7M55 - chains H and L of the 3 polymer chains in the assembly; structure by X-ray diffraction, 1.40 A resolution.

[Chain H]
Protein: B6 antigen binding fragment (Fab) heavy chain
From: Mus musculus
Notes: antibody fragment or engineered binder
Chain sequence (220 residues; each row starts with the number of its first residue):
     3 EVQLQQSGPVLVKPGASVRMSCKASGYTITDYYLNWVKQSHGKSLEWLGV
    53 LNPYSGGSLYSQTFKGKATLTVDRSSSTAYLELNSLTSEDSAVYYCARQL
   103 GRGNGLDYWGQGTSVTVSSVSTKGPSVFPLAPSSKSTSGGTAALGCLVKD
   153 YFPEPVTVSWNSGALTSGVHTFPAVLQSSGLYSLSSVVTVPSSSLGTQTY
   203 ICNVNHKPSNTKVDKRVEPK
Cystine bridges: Cys-24/Cys-98, Cys-148/Cys-204

[Chain L]
Protein: B6 antigen binding fragment (Fab) light chain
From: Mus musculus
Notes: antibody fragment or engineered binder
Chain sequence (219 residues; each row starts with the number of its first residue):
     3 NIMMTQSPSSLAVSAGEKVTMSCKSSQSVLHSSDQKNYLAWYQQKPGQSP
    53 KLLIYWASTRESGVPDRFTGSGSGTDFTLTISSVQAEDLAVYFCHQYLSS
   103 YTFGGGTKLEIKRTVAAPSVFIFPPSDEQLKSGTASVVCLLNNFYPREAK
   153 VQWKVDNALQSGNSQESVTEQDSKDSTYSLSSTLTLSKADYEKHKVYACE
   203 VTHQGLSSPVTKSFNRGEC
Disordered / not traced: 221
Cystine bridges: Cys-25/Cys-96, Cys-141/Cys-201

[Interface between chain H and chain L]
Pairs across the interface (82; chain H residue first):
  Asn-37(H) / Tyr-103(L)
  Gln-41(H) / Gln-46(L)  hydrogen bond
  Gln-41(H) / Phe-95(L)
  Gly-44(H) / Phe-95(L)
  Lys-45(H) / Ser-11(L)  hydrogen bond (side chain-backbone)
  Lys-45(H) / Phe-95(L)
  Lys-45(H) / Gly-107(L)
  Lys-45(H) / Gly-108(L)  hydrogen bond (side chain-backbone)
  Lys-45(H) / Lys-110(L)
  Leu-47(H) / Phe-95(L)  hydrophobic
  Leu-47(H) / Phe-105(L)  hydrophobic
  Trp-49(H) / Ser-102(L)
  Trp-49(H) / Tyr-103(L)
  Ser-63(H) / Ser-102(L)
  Tyr-97(H) / Gln-46(L)  hydrogen bond
  Tyr-97(H) / Gln-50(L)
  Tyr-97(H) / Ser-51(L)
  Tyr-97(H) / Pro-52(L)
  Gln-101(H) / Tyr-103(L)  hydrogen bond
  Arg-104(H) / His-33(L)
  Arg-104(H) / Tyr-40(L)
  Arg-104(H) / Tyr-99(L)  hydrogen bond (side chain-backbone)
  Arg-104(H) / Leu-100(L)  hydrogen bond (side chain-backbone)
  Gly-105(H) / Tyr-40(L)
  Gly-105(H) / Trp-58(L)  hydrogen bond (backbone-side chain)
  Gly-105(H) / Tyr-99(L)  hydrogen bond (backbone-side chain)
  Asn-106(H) / Tyr-99(L)
  Gly-107(H) / Tyr-44(L)
  Gly-107(H) / Leu-54(L)
  Gly-107(H) / Tyr-57(L)
  Leu-108(H) / Tyr-44(L)  hydrogen bond (backbone-side chain)
  Leu-108(H) / Leu-54(L)
  Asp-109(H) / Leu-54(L)
  Asp-109(H) / Glu-63(L)
  Trp-111(H) / Tyr-44(L)
  Trp-111(H) / Ser-51(L)  hydrogen bond (backbone-side chain)
  Trp-111(H) / Pro-52(L)
  Gly-112(H) / Ser-51(L)  hydrogen bond (backbone-side chain)
  Gln-113(H) / Ser-51(L)
  Val-129(H) / Glu-130(L)
  Phe-130(H) / Ser-128(L)
  Phe-130(H) / Gln-131(L)
  Pro-131(H) / Ser-128(L)
  Leu-132(H) / Phe-125(L)
  Leu-132(H) / Val-140(L)  hydrophobic
  Ala-133(H) / Phe-125(L)
  Lys-137(H) / Phe-123(L)
  Lys-137(H) / Ile-124(L)  hydrogen bond (backbone-backbone)
  Lys-137(H) / Lys-214(L)
  Lys-137(H) / Ser-215(L)  hydrogen bond (side chain-backbone)
  Ser-138(H) / Phe-123(L)
  Ser-138(H) / Phe-125(L)
  Thr-139(H) / Phe-123(L)
  Ser-140(H) / Ser-121(L)
  Ser-140(H) / Phe-123(L)
  Ala-145(H) / Phe-123(L)  hydrophobic
  Ala-145(H) / Phe-125(L)
  Ala-145(H) / Leu-142(L)  hydrophobic
  Leu-149(H) / Ser-138(L)
  Lys-151(H) / Gln-131(L)
  Lys-151(H) / Ser-138(L)
  His-172(H) / Asn-144(L)  hydrogen bond
  His-172(H) / Asn-145(L)  hydrogen bond
  His-172(H) / Ser-181(L)  hydrogen bond
  Phe-174(H) / Leu-142(L)  hydrophobic
  Phe-174(H) / Ser-169(L)
  Phe-174(H) / Thr-171(L)
  Phe-174(H) / Ser-181(L)
  Phe-174(H) / Leu-182(L)
  Phe-174(H) / Ser-183(L)
  Pro-175(H) / Ser-169(L)  hydrogen bond (backbone-side chain)
  Pro-175(H) / Val-170(L)
  Pro-175(H) / Thr-171(L)
  Val-177(H) / Gln-167(L)
  Val-177(H) / Glu-168(L)
  Val-177(H) / Ser-169(L)
  Leu-178(H) / Gln-167(L)  hydrogen bond (backbone-side chain)
  Gln-179(H) / Gln-167(L)
  Ser-187(H) / Ser-183(L)  hydrogen bond
  Val-189(H) / Leu-142(L)  hydrophobic
  Thr-191(H) / Asn-144(L)  hydrogen bond
  Lys-217(H) / Glu-130(L)  salt bridge
Also at the interface, not in a pair above, chain H (45 interface residues in all): Val-39, Ser-46, Glu-48, Thr-143, Leu-146
Also at the interface, not in a pair above, chain L (50 interface residues in all): Val-93, His-97, Thr-109, Thr-136, Thr-185, Thr-187, Phe-216

[Summary]
The interface between chain H and chain L involves 45 residues on one side and 50 on the other; the contacts
include 21 hydrogen bonds and 1 salt bridge. Among the polar pairs are Lys-217(H)/Glu-130(L),
Gln-41(H)/Gln-46(L) and Lys-45(H)/Ser-11(L).
Chain H is B6 antigen binding fragment (Fab) heavy chain and chain L is B6 antigen binding fragment (Fab)
light chain, both from Mus musculus; the structure, B6 Fab fragment bound to the MERS-CoV spike stem helix
peptide, was determined by X-ray diffraction together with 7M51, 7M52, 7M53 and 7M5E from the same study.
